6CQD - chains A and B; structure by X-ray diffraction, 2.12 A resolution.

== Chain A (and B) ==
Protein: Mitogen-activated protein kinase kinase kinase kinase 1
From: Homo sapiens
Notes: EC 2.7.11.1; chain B of this document is another copy of the same molecule, construct and numbering; everything in this record applies to it too
Reference sequence: Q92918 (M4K1_HUMAN); residue numbers follow UniProt; this construct covers 2-293
Sequence (297 residues; each row starts with the number of its first residue; numbering starts at 0):
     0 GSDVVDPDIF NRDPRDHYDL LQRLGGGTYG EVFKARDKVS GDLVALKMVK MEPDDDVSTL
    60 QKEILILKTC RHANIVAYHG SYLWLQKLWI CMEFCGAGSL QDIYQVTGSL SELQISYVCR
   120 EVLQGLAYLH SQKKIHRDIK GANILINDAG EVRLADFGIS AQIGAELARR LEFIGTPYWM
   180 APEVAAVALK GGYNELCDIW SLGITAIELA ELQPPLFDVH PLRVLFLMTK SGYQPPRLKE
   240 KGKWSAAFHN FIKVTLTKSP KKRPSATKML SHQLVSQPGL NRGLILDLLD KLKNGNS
Not modelled in the structure: 0-1, 49-52, 295-296 (chain B: 0-3, 295-296)
Differences from the reference sequence: expression tag (0-1, 294-296); conflict E165 (Thr in Q92918), E171 (Ser in Q92918)
Bound ions: Mg2+ site 1: N142, D155 (together with AMP-PNP); Mg2+ site 2: D155 (together with AMP-PNP)
Residues lining bound ligands: AMP-PNP (ANP; phosphoaminophosphonic acid-adenylate ester): L23, G24, G25, G26, G29, V31, A44, K46, V75, M91, E92, F93, C94, G97, S98, D101, A141, N142, L144, D155
UniProt features mapped onto this chain:
  - active site: D137 (Proton acceptor)
  - binding site (ATP): L23 to V31, K46
  - modified residue: T175 (Phosphothreonine)

== Chain A / chain B interface ==
Pairs across the interface - 88 pairs, chain A then chain B:
  R136(A) - I173(B)
  R136(A) - V183(B)
  I138(A) - W178(B)
  K139(A) - T175(B)
  K139(A) - W178(B)
  F172(A) - L224(B)  hydrophobic
  I173(A) - I158(B)
  I173(A) - Q161(B)
  I173(A) - I162(B)  hydrophobic
  T175(A) - K139(B)
  P176(A) - P220(B)  hydrophobic
  P176(A) - L224(B)  hydrophobic
  P176(A) - M227(B)
  Y177(A) - I203(B)
  Y177(A) - P213(B)  hydrophobic
  Y177(A) - L215(B)
  Y177(A) - F216(B)  hydrophobic
  Y177(A) - V218(B)  hydrogen bond (side chain-backbone)
  Y177(A) - P220(B)
  Y177(A) - V223(B)  hydrophobic
  W178(A) - I138(B)
  W178(A) - K139(B)
  W178(A) - W199(B)
  W178(A) - S200(B)  hydrogen bond (backbone-side chain)
  W178(A) - I203(B)
  W178(A) - T204(B)
  W178(A) - E207(B)  hydrogen bond
  W178(A) - P213(B)  hydrophobic
  M179(A) - R136(B)
  M179(A) - W199(B)  hydrogen bond (backbone-side chain)
  M179(A) - M227(B)
  A180(A) - C196(B)  hydrophobic
  A180(A) - W199(B)
  P181(A) - W199(B)
  E182(A) - Y192(B)
  E182(A) - N193(B)
  E182(A) - P259(B)
  E182(A) - R262(B)  salt bridge
  V183(A) - R136(B)
  V183(A) - Y192(B)  hydrophobic
  V183(A) - C196(B)  hydrophobic
  A184(A) - L224(B)  hydrophobic
  A184(A) - M227(B)  hydrophobic
  A184(A) - T228(B)
  A185(A) - T228(B)
  V186(A) - G190(B)
  V186(A) - G191(B)
  L188(A) - L224(B)  hydrophobic
  L188(A) - F225(B)  hydrophobic
  L188(A) - T228(B)
  G191(A) - E182(B)
  G191(A) - V186(B)
  Y192(A) - E182(B)
  Y192(A) - V183(B)  hydrophobic
  Y192(A) - V186(B)  hydrophobic
  C196(A) - E182(B)
  C196(A) - V183(B)  hydrophobic
  W199(A) - W178(B)
  W199(A) - M179(B)  hydrogen bond (side chain-backbone)
  W199(A) - A180(B)
  W199(A) - P181(B)
  S200(A) - W178(B)  hydrogen bond (side chain-backbone)
  I203(A) - Y177(B)
  I203(A) - W178(B)
  T204(A) - W178(B)
  E207(A) - W178(B)  hydrogen bond
  P213(A) - Y177(B)  hydrophobic
  P213(A) - W178(B)  hydrophobic
  L215(A) - Y177(B)
  F216(A) - Y177(B)  hydrogen bond (backbone-side chain)
  V218(A) - Y177(B)  hydrogen bond (backbone-side chain)
  P220(A) - P176(B)
  P220(A) - Y177(B)
  L221(A) - L188(B)  hydrophobic
  V223(A) - Y177(B)  hydrophobic
  L224(A) - P176(B)  hydrophobic
  L224(A) - A184(B)  hydrophobic
  L224(A) - L188(B)
  F225(A) - L188(B)
  M227(A) - P176(B)
  M227(A) - M179(B)
  M227(A) - P181(B)
  M227(A) - A184(B)  hydrophobic
  T228(A) - A185(B)
  P259(A) - E182(B)
  K260(A) - S230(B)
  R262(A) - A180(B)
  R262(A) - E182(B)  salt bridge
Also at the interface, not in a pair above, chain A (50 interface residues in all): Y28, G174, A187, K189, L195, P214, H219, S230, Y232, K257
Also at the interface, not in a pair above, chain B (53 interface residues in all): D137, E165, F172, A187, L195, P214, H219, Y232, K257, K260

== Summary ==
Chain A and chain B form an interface of 50 and 53 residues respectively, with 9 hydrogen bonds and 2 salt
bridges. Polar contacts include E182(A)-R262(B), Y177(A)-V218(B) and W178(A)-S200(B). Bound to chain A:
AMP-PNP.
Both chains are Mitogen-activated protein kinase kinase kinase kinase 1 (Homo sapiens). Entry 6CQD (Crystal
structure of HPK1 in complex with ATP analogue (AMPPNP)) was determined by X-ray diffraction (same publication
as 6CQE and 6CQF).
